PDB entry 8K5A | electron microscopy, 3.30 A resolution | chains D and G of the 9 polymer chains in the assembly

== Chain D ==
Molecule: DNA-directed RNA polymerase subunit beta'
Source organism: Escherichia coli K-12
Notes: EC 2.7.7.6
UniProtKB: P0A8T7 (RPOC_ECOLI); residue numbers follow UniProt; this construct covers 14-1376
Amino-acid sequence (1363 residues; row label = number of the first residue in the row):
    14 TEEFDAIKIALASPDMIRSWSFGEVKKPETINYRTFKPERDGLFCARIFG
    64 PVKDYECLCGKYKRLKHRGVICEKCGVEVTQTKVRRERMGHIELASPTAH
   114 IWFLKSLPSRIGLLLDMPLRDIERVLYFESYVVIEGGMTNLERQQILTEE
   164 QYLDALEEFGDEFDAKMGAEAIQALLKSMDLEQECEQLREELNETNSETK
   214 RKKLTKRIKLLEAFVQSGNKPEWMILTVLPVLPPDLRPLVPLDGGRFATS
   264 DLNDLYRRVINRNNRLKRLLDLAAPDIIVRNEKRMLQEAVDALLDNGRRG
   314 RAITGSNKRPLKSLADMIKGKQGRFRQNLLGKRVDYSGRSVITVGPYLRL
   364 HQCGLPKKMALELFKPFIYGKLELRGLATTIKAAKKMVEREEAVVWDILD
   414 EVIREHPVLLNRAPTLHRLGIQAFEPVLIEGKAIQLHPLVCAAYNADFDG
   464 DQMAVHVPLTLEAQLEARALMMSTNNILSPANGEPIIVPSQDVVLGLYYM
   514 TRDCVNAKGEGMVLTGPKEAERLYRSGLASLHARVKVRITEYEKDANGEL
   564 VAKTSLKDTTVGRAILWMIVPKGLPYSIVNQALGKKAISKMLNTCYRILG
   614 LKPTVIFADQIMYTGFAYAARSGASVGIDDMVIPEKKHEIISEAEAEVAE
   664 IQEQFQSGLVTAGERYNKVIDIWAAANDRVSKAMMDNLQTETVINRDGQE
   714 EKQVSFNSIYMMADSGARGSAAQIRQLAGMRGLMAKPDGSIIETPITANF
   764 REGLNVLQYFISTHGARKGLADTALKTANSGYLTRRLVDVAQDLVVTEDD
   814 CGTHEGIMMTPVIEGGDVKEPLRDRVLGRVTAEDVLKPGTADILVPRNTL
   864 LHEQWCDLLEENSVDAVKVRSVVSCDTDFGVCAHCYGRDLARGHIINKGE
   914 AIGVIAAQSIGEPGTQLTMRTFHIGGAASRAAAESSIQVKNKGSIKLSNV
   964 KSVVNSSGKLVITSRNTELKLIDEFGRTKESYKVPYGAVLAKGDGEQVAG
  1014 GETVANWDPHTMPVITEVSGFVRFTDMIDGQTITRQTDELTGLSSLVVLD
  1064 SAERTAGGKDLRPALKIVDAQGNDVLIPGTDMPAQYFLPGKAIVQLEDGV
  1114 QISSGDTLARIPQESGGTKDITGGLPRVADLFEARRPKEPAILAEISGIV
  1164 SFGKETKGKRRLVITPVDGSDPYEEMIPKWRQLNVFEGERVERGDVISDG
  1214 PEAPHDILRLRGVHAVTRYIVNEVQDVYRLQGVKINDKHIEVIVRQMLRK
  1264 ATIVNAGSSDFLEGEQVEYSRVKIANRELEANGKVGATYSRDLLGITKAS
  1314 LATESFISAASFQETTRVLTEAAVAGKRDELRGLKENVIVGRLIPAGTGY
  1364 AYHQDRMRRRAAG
Disordered / not traced: 933-943
Curated features (UniProtKB/Swiss-Prot):
  - binding site (Zn(2+)): C70, C72, C85, C88, C814, C888, C895, C898
  - binding site (Mg(2+)): D460, D462, D464
  - modified residue: K983 (N6-acetyllysine)
  - mutagenesis: Q504 (Q504P: Resistant to antibiotics salinamide A and B), N690 (N690D: Resistant to antibiotics salinamide A and B), M697 (M697V: Resistant to antibiotics salinamide A and B), A735 (A735T: Resistant to antibiotics salinamide A and B), R738 (R738C/H/P/S: Resistant to antibiotics salinamide A and B), A748 (A748E: Resistant to antibiotics salinamide A and B), P758 (P758S/T: Resistant to antibiotics salinamide A and B), F763 (F763C: Resistant to antibiotics salinamide A and B), S775 (S775A: Resistant to antibiotics salinamide A and B), A779 (A779T/V: Resistant to antibiotics salinamide A and B), R780 (R780C: Resistant to antibiotics salinamide A and B), G782 (G782A/C: Resistant to antibiotics salinamide A and B), 1 further mutagenesis entry in UniProt

== Chain G ==
Molecule: 15 kDa RNA polymerase-binding protein
Source organism: Escherichia phage T4
UniProtKB: P07879 (RPBA_BPT4); numbering as in UniProt (aligned over 1-129)
Amino-acid sequence (129 residues; numbered 1 to 129; the number before each row is that of its first residue):
     1 MTKITVNYTVDVKDIQPKHVRSESNPQNQNKIRRAWVLSLSDNAMEVIQN
    51 KIKSAPARHAYYEAIDREVSNKWIELMRKHTTESLNAGAKFIMTSCGERL
   101 EDDYCGNADERLIVAAQIVAETIAADFNR

== Interface between chain D and chain G ==
Pairs across the interface (79):
  L128(D) - E23(G)
  D129(D) - E23(G)
  D129(D) - S24(G)
  D129(D) - N25(G)  hydrogen bond (backbone-side chain)
  M130(D) - E23(G)
  M130(D) - N25(G)
  E148(D) - R33(G)  salt bridge
  E148(D) - H59(G)
  E148(D) - E63(G)
  M151(D) - R34(G)
  M151(D) - V37(G)  hydrophobic
  M151(D) - Y62(G)  hydrophobic
  T152(D) - V37(G)
  T152(D) - D42(G)
  E155(D) - R21(G)
  E155(D) - S22(G)
  R156(D) - S22(G)  hydrogen bond (backbone-side chain)
  R156(D) - R33(G)
  R156(D) - Y62(G)
  R156(D) - E63(G)  salt bridge
  Q157(D) - S22(G)
  Q157(D) - E23(G)
  Q157(D) - N30(G)  hydrogen bond
  Q158(D) - S22(G)
  F172(D) - M45(G)  hydrophobic
  D174(D) - Q49(G)  hydrogen bond (backbone-side chain)
  D174(D) - A55(G)
  D174(D) - R58(G)  salt bridge
  E175(D) - M45(G)
  E175(D) - Q49(G)
  E175(D) - H59(G)
  E175(D) - Y62(G)
  F176(D) - H59(G)
  D177(D) - H59(G)  salt bridge
  Q196(D) - S70(G)
  Q196(D) - N71(G)
  Q200(D) - N28(G)  hydrogen bond
  Q200(D) - Q29(G)  hydrogen bond
  Q200(D) - S70(G)
  Q200(D) - W73(G)
  L201(D) - N28(G)
  E203(D) - M77(G)
  E203(D) - R78(G)
  E204(D) - W73(G)
  E204(D) - A108(G)
  L205(D) - C96(G)
  L205(D) - E98(G)
  L205(D) - R99(G)
  N206(D) - T81(G)  hydrogen bond
  N206(D) - E98(G)  hydrogen bond
  N206(D) - R99(G)
  N206(D) - L100(G)  hydrogen bond (backbone-backbone)
  N206(D) - C105(G)
  E207(D) - M77(G)
  E207(D) - H80(G)
  E207(D) - C105(G)  hydrogen bond (backbone-side chain)
  E207(D) - N107(G)
  E207(D) - A108(G)  hydrogen bond (side chain-backbone)
  E207(D) - R111(G)  salt bridge
  T208(D) - R99(G)
  N209(D) - R99(G)
  N209(D) - L100(G)
  N209(D) - D102(G)  hydrogen bond
  N209(D) - C105(G)  hydrogen bond
  E211(D) - S95(G)  hydrogen bond
  R214(D) - T94(G)
  R214(D) - S95(G)
  R214(D) - C96(G)  hydrogen bond (backbone-side chain)
  K215(D) - S95(G)  hydrogen bond
  K215(D) - C96(G)
  K216(D) - N25(G)
  K216(D) - P26(G)
  K216(D) - Q27(G)  hydrogen bond
  T218(D) - C96(G)  hydrogen bond
  R220(D) - R21(G)
  R220(D) - Q27(G)
  R220(D) - N28(G)  hydrogen bond (side chain-backbone)
  A1269(D) - S95(G)
  F1274(D) - S95(G)
Interface residues without a listed pair, chain D (39 interface residues in all): P131, G149, L154, E199, L217, V1298
Interface residues without a listed pair, chain G (45 interface residues in all): W36, I74, F91, M93, G97, G106

== In short ==
39 residues of chain D face 45 of chain G across their interface; the contacts include 19 hydrogen bonds and 5
salt bridges. Polar pairs include E148(D)-R33(G), R156(D)-E63(G) and D174(D)-R58(G). UniProt lists 8
Zn2+-binding residues, 3 Mg2+-binding residues and 13 mutagenesis sites on chain D.
Here chain D is DNA-directed RNA polymerase subunit beta' (Escherichia coli K-12) and chain G is 15 kDa RNA
polymerase-binding protein (Escherichia phage T4). Entry 8K5A (The cryo-EM map of open TIEA-TEC complex) was
determined by electron microscopy.
